PDB entry 1QI4 | X-ray diffraction, 2.00 A resolution | chain A

== Chain A ==
Molecule: Protein (exo-maltotetraohydrolase)
Source organism: Pseudomonas stutzeri
Notes: EC 3.2.1.60
Reference sequence: P13507 (AMT4_PSEST); aligned to UniProt positions 22-439 over residues 1-418 (the alignment contains insertions or deletions, so no single offset holds)
Sequence (429 residues; row label = number of the first residue in the row):
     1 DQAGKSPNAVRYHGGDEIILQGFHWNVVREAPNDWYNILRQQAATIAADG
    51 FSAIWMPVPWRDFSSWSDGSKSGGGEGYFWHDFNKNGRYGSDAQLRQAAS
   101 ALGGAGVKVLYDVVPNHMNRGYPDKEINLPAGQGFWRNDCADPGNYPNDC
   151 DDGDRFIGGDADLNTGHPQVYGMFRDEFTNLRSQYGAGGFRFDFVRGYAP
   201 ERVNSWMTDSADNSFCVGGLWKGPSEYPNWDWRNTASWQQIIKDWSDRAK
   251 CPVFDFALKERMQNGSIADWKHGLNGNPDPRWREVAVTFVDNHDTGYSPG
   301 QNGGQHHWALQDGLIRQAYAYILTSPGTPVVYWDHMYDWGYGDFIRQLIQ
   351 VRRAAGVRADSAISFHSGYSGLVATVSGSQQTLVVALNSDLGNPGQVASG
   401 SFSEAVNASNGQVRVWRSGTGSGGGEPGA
Not modelled in the structure: 419-429
Differences from the reference sequence: engineered mutation G219 (Glu240 in P13507)
Cystine bridges: C140-C150, C216-C251
Metal / ion sites: Ca2+ site 1: D1, Q2, H13, D16, E17; Ca2+ site 2: N116, D151, D154, D162, G197
UniProt features mapped onto this chain:
  - active site: D193 (Nucleophile)
  - binding site (Ca(2+)): D1, Q2, H13, D16, E17, N116, D151, D154, D162, G197
  - binding site (substrate): Y78, F79, H117, F156 to D160, R191, R196, G197, H293, Q305
  - site: D294 (Transition state stabilizer)

== In short ==
D1, Q2, H13, D16 and E17 form the Ca2+ site 1. N116, D151, D154, D162 and G197 coordinate Ca2+ site 2. From
UniProt: active-site residue D193, 10 Ca2+-binding residues and 13 substrate-binding residues.
Chain A is Protein (exo-maltotetraohydrolase) (Pseudomonas stutzeri); the structure, Mutant (E219G)
maltotetraose-forming exo-amylase in complex with maltotetraose, was determined by X-ray diffraction (same
publication as 1QI3, 1QI5 and 1QPK).
